PDB entry 2M32 | solution NMR | chains A and B of the 4 polymer chains in the assembly

[Chain A]
Name: Integrin alpha-1
Source organism: Homo sapiens
Reference sequence: P56199 (ITA1_HUMAN); residues 1-192 here correspond to UniProt positions 168-359 (UniProt number = residue number + 167)
Sequence (192 residues; numbered 1 to 192; the number before each row is that of its first residue):
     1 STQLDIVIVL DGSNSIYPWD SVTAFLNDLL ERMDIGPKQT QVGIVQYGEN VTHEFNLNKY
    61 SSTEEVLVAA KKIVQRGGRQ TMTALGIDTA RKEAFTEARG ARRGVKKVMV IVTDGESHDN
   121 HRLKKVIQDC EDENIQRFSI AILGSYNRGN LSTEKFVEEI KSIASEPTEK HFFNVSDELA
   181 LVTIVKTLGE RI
Curated features (UniProtKB/Swiss-Prot):
  - glycosylation (N-linked (GlcNAc...) asparagine): Asn50, Asn150, Asn174
Metal / ion sites: Mg2+: Ser13, Ser15, Thr81 (shared with 1 residue of chain C)

[Chain B]
Name: GLOGEN peptide
Sequence (23 residues; each row starts with the number of its first residue):
   101 XGPPGPPGLP GENGPPGPPG PPX
Modified positions: ACE (acetyl group) at position 101, NH2 (amino group) at position 123; Pro104, Pro107, Pro110, Pro116, Pro119, Pro122 (4-hydroxyproline; HYP)

[Chain A / chain B interface]
Pairs across the interface (12; chain A residue first):
  Asn14(A) with Pro110(B); Gly111(B)
  Ser15(A) with Gly111(B); Asn113(B)
  Ile16(A) with Pro110(B)
  Tyr17(A) with Pro110(B)
  Pro18(A) with Leu109(B)
  Asp114(A) with Asn113(B)
  Gly115(A) with Asn113(B)
  Glu116(A) with Asn113(B)
  Arg148(A) with Glu112(B)
  Phe156(A) with Pro116(B)
Also at the interface, not in a pair above, chain A (12 interface residues in all): Ser13, Ser145
Also at the interface, not in a pair above, chain B (7 interface residues in all): Gly114

[In short]
Chain A and chain B form an interface of 12 and 7 residues respectively. The Mg2+ site is built by Ser13(A),
Ser15(A) and Thr81(A).
Here chain A is Integrin alpha-1 (Homo sapiens) and chain B is GLOGEN peptide. Entry 2M32 (Alpha-1 integrin
I-domain in complex with GLOGEN triple helical peptide) was determined by solution NMR.
